9BEM - chains A and C of the 6 polymer chains in the assembly; structure by X-ray diffraction, 2.26 A resolution.

Chain A (and C):
Name: Molybdenum-pterin-binding protein
Organism: Eubacterium limosum
Notes: chain C of this document is another copy of the same molecule, construct and numbering; everything in this record applies to it too
Reference sequence: A0A0U3FVB3 (A0A0U3FVB3_EUBLI); residues 1-70 here = UniProt positions 1-70
Chain sequence (72 residues; row label = number of the first residue in the row):
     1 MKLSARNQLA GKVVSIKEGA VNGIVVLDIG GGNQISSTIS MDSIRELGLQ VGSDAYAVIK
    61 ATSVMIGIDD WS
Differences from the reference sequence: expression tag (71-72)
Small-molecule neighbours:
  - tungstate(VI)ion (WO4), molecule 1: S4, A5, R6, I59, K60, A61, T62
  - tungstate(VI)ion (WO4), molecule 2: T38, I39, S40, S43

Interface between chain A and chain C:
Contacting residue pairs (31; chain A residue first):
  M1(A) - M1(C)  hydrogen bond (backbone-backbone)
  M1(A) - Q8(C)
  M1(A) - Y56(C)  hydrophobic
  M1(A) - V58(C)  hydrophobic
  K2(A) - E46(C)  salt bridge
  K2(A) - L47(C)
  L3(A) - V58(C)  hydrophobic
  S4(A) - I39(C)
  S4(A) - S43(C)  hydrogen bond (backbone-side chain)
  S4(A) - L47(C)
  R6(A) - S40(C)
  R6(A) - D42(C)
  R6(A) - S43(C)  hydrogen bond
  R6(A) - E46(C)  salt bridge
  Q8(A) - M1(C)
  T38(A) - K60(C)  hydrogen bond (backbone-side chain)
  I39(A) - S4(C)
  I39(A) - K60(C)
  S40(A) - R6(C)
  D42(A) - R6(C)  salt bridge
  S43(A) - S4(C)  hydrogen bond (side chain-backbone)
  S43(A) - R6(C)
  E46(A) - K2(C)
  E46(A) - R6(C)  salt bridge
  L47(A) - K2(C)
  L47(A) - S4(C)
  Y56(A) - M1(C)  hydrophobic
  V58(A) - M1(C)  hydrophobic
  V58(A) - L3(C)  hydrophobic
  K60(A) - T38(C)  hydrogen bond (side chain-backbone)
  K60(A) - I39(C)

Overview:
The chain A/chain C interface involves 16 residues from each chain; the contacts include 6 hydrogen bonds and
4 salt bridges. Polar contacts include K2(A)-E46(C), R6(A)-E46(C) and D42(A)-R6(C). Bound to chain A:
tungstate(VI)ion.
Chain A and chain C are both Molybdenum-pterin-binding protein (Eubacterium limosum); the structure, Tungstate
binding protein (Tungbindin) from Eubacterium limosum with seven Tungstates bound, was determined by X-ray
diffraction (same publication as 9BEB, 9BED, 9BEL, 9BJF and 9D2C).
